Entry 1SZ1 (X-ray diffraction, 6.21 A resolution (low resolution: residue-level contacts below are approximate; hydrogen-bond / salt-bridge calls are withheld)); this record covers chains E and A of the 4 polymer chains in the assembly.

# Chain E
Molecule: T-RNA
Sequence (76 nucleotides; numbered 1 to 76; the number before each row is that of its first residue):
     1 GCGGAUUUAG CUCAGUUGGG AGAGCGCCAG ACUGAAXAUX UGGAGGUCXU GUGUUCGAUC
    61 CACAGAAUUC GCACCA
Modified positions: 2MG (2N-methylguanosine-5'-monophosphate) at position 10, H2U (5,6-dihydrouridine-5'-monophosphate) at position 16, H2U (5,6-dihydrouridine-5'-monophosphate) at position 17, M2G (N2-dimethylguanosine-5'-monophosphate) at position 26, OMC (o2'-methylycytidine-5'-monophosphate) at position 32, OMG (o2'-methylguanosine-5'-monophosphate) at position 34, YG (wybutosine) at position 37, PSU (pseudouridine-5'-monophosphate) at position 39, 5MC (5-methylcytidine-5'-monophosphate) at position 40, 7MG (7N-methyl-8-hydroguanosine-5'-monophosphate) at position 46, 5MC (5-methylcytidine-5'-monophosphate) at position 49, 5MU (5-methyluridine 5'-monophosphate) at position 54, PSU (pseudouridine-5'-monophosphate) at position 55, 1MA (6-hydro-1-methyladenosine-5'-monophosphate) at position 58

# Chain A
Name: tRNA nucleotidyltransferase
Source organism: Archaeoglobus fulgidus
Notes: EC 2.7.7.25
UniProt: O28126 (CCA_ARCFU); residue numbers follow UniProt; this construct covers 1-437
Sequence (437 residues; each row starts with the number of its first residue):
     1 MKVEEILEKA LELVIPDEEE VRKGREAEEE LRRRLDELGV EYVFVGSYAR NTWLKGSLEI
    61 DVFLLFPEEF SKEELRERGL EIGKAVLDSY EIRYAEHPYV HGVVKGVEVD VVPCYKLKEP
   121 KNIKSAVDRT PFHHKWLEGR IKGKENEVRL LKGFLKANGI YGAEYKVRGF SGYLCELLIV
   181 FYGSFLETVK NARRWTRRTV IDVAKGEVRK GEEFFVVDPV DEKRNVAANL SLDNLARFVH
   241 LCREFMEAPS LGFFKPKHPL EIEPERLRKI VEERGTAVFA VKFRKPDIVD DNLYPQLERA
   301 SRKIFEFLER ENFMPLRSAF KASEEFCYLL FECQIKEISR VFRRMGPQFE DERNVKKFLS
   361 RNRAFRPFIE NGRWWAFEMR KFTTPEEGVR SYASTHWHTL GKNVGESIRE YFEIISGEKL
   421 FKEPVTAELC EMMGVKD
Curated features (UniProtKB/Swiss-Prot):
  - binding site (ATP): Ser-47, Arg-50, His-133, Lys-152, Tyr-161
  - binding site (CTP): Ser-47, Arg-50, His-133, Lys-152, Tyr-161
  - binding site (Mg(2+)): Glu-59, Asp-61, Asp-110
  - mutagenesis: Arg-50 (R50A: High decrease in both AMP and CMP incorporation), Asp-110 (D110A: High decrease in both AMP and CMP incorporation), His-133 (H133A: No decrease in both AMP and CMP incorporation), Arg-299 to Arg-302 (Does not affect the CCA tRNA nucleotidyltransferase activity, while the CCACCA tRNA nucleotidyltransferase activity is strongly reduced)

# Interface between chain E and chain A
Contacting residue pairs - 59 pairs, chain E then chain A:
  G1(E) / Asn-292(A)
  G1(E) / Lys-402(A)
  C2(E) / Asn-292(A)
  C2(E) / Pro-295(A)
  C2(E) / Gln-296(A)
  C2(E) / Lys-402(A)
  C2(E) / Asn-403(A)
  G3(E) / Gln-296(A)
  G4(E) / Arg-299(A)
  G4(E) / Arg-302(A)
  H2U_17(E) / Arg-373(A)
  G19(E) / Gly-346(A)
  G19(E) / Pro-347(A)
  G19(E) / Gln-348(A)
  G19(E) / Asp-351(A)
  G19(E) / Asn-354(A)
  G19(E) / Arg-373(A)
  PSU_55(E) / Arg-344(A)
  PSU_55(E) / Arg-361(A)
  C56(E) / Met-345(A)
  C56(E) / Gly-346(A)
  C56(E) / Pro-347(A)
  C56(E) / Asn-354(A)
  C56(E) / Lys-357(A)
  C56(E) / Phe-358(A)
  C56(E) / Arg-361(A)
  G57(E) / Asn-354(A)
  A62(E) / Arg-310(A)
  A62(E) / His-396(A)
  C63(E) / Lys-303(A)
  C63(E) / Tyr-392(A)
  C63(E) / His-396(A)
  C63(E) / His-398(A)
  C63(E) / Thr-399(A)
  A64(E) / His-398(A)
  A64(E) / Thr-399(A)
  G71(E) / Arg-224(A)
  C72(E) / Tyr-165(A)
  C72(E) / Arg-224(A)
  C72(E) / Ala-228(A)
  C72(E) / Asn-229(A)
  A73(E) / Glu-96(A)
  A73(E) / Ala-163(A)
  A73(E) / Asn-229(A)
  A73(E) / Asp-291(A)
  C74(E) / Ala-95(A)
  C74(E) / Glu-96(A)
  C74(E) / Val-289(A)
  C74(E) / Asp-291(A)
  C75(E) / Arg-93(A)
  C75(E) / Ala-95(A)
  C75(E) / Tyr-99(A)
  C75(E) / Glu-164(A)
  A76(E) / Glu-59(A)
  A76(E) / Arg-93(A)
  A76(E) / Tyr-99(A)
  A76(E) / His-101(A)
  A76(E) / Glu-108(A)
  A76(E) / Asp-110(A)
Other interface residues (no listed pair), chain E (19 interface residues in all): 5MU_54
Other interface residues (no listed pair), chain A (44 interface residues in all): Asp-61, Glu-91, Arg-363, Gly-401

# Summary
19 residues of chain E face 44 of chain A across their interface. From UniProt: 5 ATP-binding residues, 5
CTP-binding residues, 3 Mg2+-binding residues and 7 mutagenesis sites on chain A.
Here chain E is T-RNA and chain A is tRNA nucleotidyltransferase (Archaeoglobus fulgidus). Entry 1SZ1
(Mechanism of CCA-adding enzymes specificity revealed by crystal structures of ternary complexes) was
determined by X-ray diffraction together with 1TFY from the same study.
